Entry 1M1N (X-ray diffraction, 1.16 A resolution); this record covers chains A and B of the 4 polymer chains in the assembly.

== Chain A ==
Molecule: Nitrogenase molybdenum-iron protein alpha chain
Organism: Azotobacter vinelandii
Notes: EC 1.18.6.1
Reference sequence: P07328 (NIFD_AZOVI); residues 2-492 here correspond to UniProt positions 1-491 (UniProt number = residue number - 1)
Sequence (491 residues; numbered 2 to 492; the number before each row is that of its first residue):
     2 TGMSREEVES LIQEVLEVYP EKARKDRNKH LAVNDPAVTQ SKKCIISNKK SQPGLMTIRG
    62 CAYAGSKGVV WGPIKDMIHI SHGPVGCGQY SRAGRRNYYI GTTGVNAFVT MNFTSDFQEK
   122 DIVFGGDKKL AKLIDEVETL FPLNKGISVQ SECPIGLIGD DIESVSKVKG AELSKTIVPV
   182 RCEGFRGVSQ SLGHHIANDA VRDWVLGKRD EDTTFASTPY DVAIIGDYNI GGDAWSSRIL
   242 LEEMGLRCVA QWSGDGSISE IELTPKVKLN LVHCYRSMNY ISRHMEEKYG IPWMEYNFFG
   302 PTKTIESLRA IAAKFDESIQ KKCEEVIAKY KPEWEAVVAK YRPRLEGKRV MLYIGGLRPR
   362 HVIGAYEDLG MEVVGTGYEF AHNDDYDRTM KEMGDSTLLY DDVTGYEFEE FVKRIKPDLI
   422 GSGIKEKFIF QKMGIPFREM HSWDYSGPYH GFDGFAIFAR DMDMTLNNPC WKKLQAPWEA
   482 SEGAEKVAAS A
Not modelled in the structure: 2-3, 481-492
Metal / ion sites: fe(8)-S(7) cluster Fe: C62, C88, C154 (shared with C70(B), C95(B), C153(B) of chain B); fe(7)-mo-S(9)-n cluster Fe near C275 (its only coordinating residue here)
Residues lining bound ligands:
  - fe(7)-mo-S(9)-n cluster (CFN): V70, R96, H195, Y229, I231, C275, R277, S278, I355, G356, G357, L358, R359, P360, F381, M441, H442
  - fe(8)-S(7) cluster (CLF): C62, Y64, P85, V86, G87, C88, Y91, E153, C154, G185
  - 3-hydroxy-3-carboxy-adipic acid (HCA): A65, G95, R96, Q191, G424, I425, K426, E440, H442

== Chain B ==
Molecule: Nitrogenase molybdenum-iron protein beta chain
Organism: Azotobacter vinelandii
Notes: EC 1.18.6.1
Reference sequence: P07329 (NIFK_AZOVI); residues 2-523 here correspond to UniProt positions 1-522 (UniProt number = residue number - 1)
Sequence (522 residues; each row starts with the number of its first residue):
     2 SQQVDKIKAS YPLFLDQDYK DMLAKKRDGF EEKYPQDKID EVFQWTTTKE YQELNFQREA
    62 LTVNPAKACQ PLGAVLCALG FEKTMPYVHG SQGCVAYFRS YFNRHFREPV SCVSDSMTED
   122 AAVFGGQQNM KDGLQNCKAT YKPDMIAVST TCMAEVIGDD LNAFINNSKK EGFIPDEFPV
   182 PFAHTPSFVG SHVTGWDNMF EGIARYFTLK SMDDKVVGSN KKINIVPGFE TYLGNFRVIK
   242 RMLSEMGVGY SLLSDPEEVL DTPADGQFRM YAGGTTQEEM KDAPNALNTV LLQPWHLEKT
   302 KKFVEGTWKH EVPKLNIPMG LDWTDEFLMK VSEISGQPIP ASLTKERGRL VDMMTDSHTW
   362 LHGKRFALWG DPDFVMGLVK FLLELGCEPV HILCHNGNKR WKKAVDAILA ASPYGKNATV
   422 YIGKDLWHLR SLVFTDKPDF MIGNSYGKFI QRDTLHKGKE FEVPLIRIGF PIFDRHHLHR
   482 STTLGYEGAM QILTTLVNSI LERLDEETRG MQATDYNHDL VR
Metal / ion sites: fe(8)-S(7) cluster Fe: C70, C95, C153 (shared with C62(A), C88(A), C154(A) of chain A); Ca2+ site 1: R108, E109 (shared with 2 residues of chain D); Ca2+ site 2: D353, D357 (shared with 2 residues of chain D)
Residues lining bound ligands: fe(8)-S(7) cluster (CLF): C70, P72, S92, G94, C95, Y98, F99, T152, C153, S188

== Chain A / chain B interface ==
Pairs across the interface (196):
  V19(A) with A140(B)
  Y20(A) with T141(B)
  P21(A) with Q136(B); N137(B); A140(B)
  K23(A) with Q129(B); D133(B), salt bridge
  A24(A) with N137(B)
  S52(A) with Q93(B); S117(B)
  P54(A) with S115(B); D116(B); N130(B); G134(B); N137(B), hydrogen bond (backbone-side chain)
  G55(A) with V114(B); S115(B), hydrogen bond (backbone-backbone); G134(B); C138(B); Y142(B)
  L56(A) with N137(B); T141(B); Y142(B), hydrogen bond (backbone-side chain)
  M57(A) with M86(B), hydrophobic; R100(B); C113(B); V114(B), hydrophobic; Y142(B); M271(B), hydrophobic
  T58(A) with Q93(B); R100(B)
  R60(A) with Q93(B); A97(B)
  G61(A) with Q93(B), hydrogen bond (backbone-side chain); G94(B)
  C62(A) with G94(B)
  Y64(A) with Y98(B)
  A65(A) with Y98(B)
  K76(A) with E32(B), salt bridge
  P85(A) with S188(B)
  V86(A) with K68(B); A69(B)
  G87(A) with C70(B)
  Q90(A) with P66(B), hydrogen bond (side chain-backbone); K68(B), hydrogen bond (side chain-backbone); Y102(B); Y447(B)
  Y91(A) with A69(B); C70(B), hydrogen bond (side chain-backbone); L73(B); Y98(B), hydrophobic; F99(B), hydrophobic; Y102(B), hydrophobic
  S92(A) with Y98(B)
  R93(A) with N65(B), hydrogen bond; Y447(B); F450(B)
  G95(A) with R105(B)
  Y99(A) with S11(B)
  T103(A) with I40(B)
  T104(A) with R453(B)
  V106(A) with I40(B); V43(B), hydrophobic; F44(B), hydrophobic
  N107(A) with K34(B); I40(B)
  M112(A) with V64(B), hydrophobic; N65(B); W428(B), hydrophobic
  N113(A) with T63(B); V64(B); N65(B), hydrogen bond (backbone-backbone); P66(B)
  F114(A) with T63(B); V64(B), hydrophobic
  T115(A) with L62(B); T63(B), hydrogen bond (backbone-backbone)
  D117(A) with T63(B); K68(B), salt bridge
  F118(A) with F189(B)
  Q119(A) with K68(B); F189(B)
  E120(A) with F189(B), hydrogen bond (backbone-backbone); V190(B)
  I123(A) with F189(B), hydrophobic
  K130(A) with A61(B)
  K133(A) with E60(B); A61(B)
  L134(A) with A61(B); L62(B), hydrophobic
  E137(A) with R59(B); E60(B), hydrogen bond (side chain-backbone); A61(B), hydrogen bond (side chain-backbone); L62(B), hydrogen bond (side chain-backbone)
  V138(A) with L62(B), hydrophobic
  T140(A) with W46(B)
  L141(A) with Y52(B), hydrogen bond (backbone-side chain); L55(B), hydrophobic; N56(B); R59(B)
  F142(A) with Y52(B); W428(B), hydrophobic
  P143(A) with W46(B)
  L144(A) with Y35(B); V43(B), hydrophobic
  K146(A) with E32(B); E33(B), hydrogen bond (side chain-backbone); Y35(B)
  C154(A) with S92(B); M154(B), hydrophobic
  P155(A) with C153(B)
  L158(A) with M154(B), hydrophobic; V157(B), hydrophobic
  I159(A) with V157(B), hydrophobic
  F186(A) with T119(B); E120(B), hydrogen bond (backbone-backbone); M154(B), hydrophobic
  G188(A) with T119(B)
  V189(A) with Q93(B), hydrogen bond (backbone-side chain)
  R210(A) with E33(B), salt bridge
  G232(A) with S11(B); F15(B)
  G233(A) with F15(B)
  W236(A) with F15(B), hydrophobic; Y20(B); M23(B); L24(B)
  S237(A) with F15(B); Y20(B), hydrogen bond
  R239(A) with M23(B), hydrogen bond; K27(B); F31(B)
  I240(A) with D19(B); Y20(B), hydrophobic; M23(B), hydrogen bond (backbone-side chain)
  E243(A) with K26(B), salt bridge
  R248(A) with F31(B)
  C249(A) with F31(B)
  V250(A) with F31(B)
  Q252(A) with K27(B)
  D256(A) with K27(B), salt bridge
  S258(A) with F31(B); E32(B)
  S260(A) with F31(B), hydrogen bond (side chain-backbone); E32(B), hydrogen bond (side chain-backbone); E33(B)
  E261(A) with K27(B), salt bridge; F31(B); E32(B)
  K330(A) with S2(B)
  E334(A) with S2(B), hydrogen bond; Q3(B), hydrogen bond (side chain-backbone)
  A337(A) with V5(B)
  V338(A) with V5(B)
  K341(A) with V5(B)
  Y342(A) with I8(B)
  G406(A) with Y142(B), hydrogen bond (backbone-side chain)
  Y407(A) with T141(B); Y142(B), hydrogen bond (backbone-side chain)
  E410(A) with F269(B)
  I425(A) with S101(B); N104(B)
  K426(A) with A97(B); R100(B); S101(B); N104(B)
  F429(A) with N104(B); R108(B); E109(B); P110(B)
  I430(A) with P110(B); F269(B), hydrophobic
  K433(A) with E109(B), salt bridge; P110(B); T263(B), hydrogen bond (side chain-backbone); D266(B); G267(B), hydrogen bond (backbone-backbone); Q268(B), hydrogen bond (backbone-backbone)
  M434(A) with G267(B); F269(B)
  G448(A) with A10(B); S11(B), hydrogen bond (backbone-backbone)
  P449(A) with S11(B); F15(B), hydrophobic
  D454(A) with S2(B), hydrogen bond (side chain-backbone); Q3(B), hydrogen bond (backbone-side chain); Y20(B), hydrogen bond
  A457(A) with Q3(B); I8(B)
  I458(A) with Q3(B); I8(B), hydrophobic; K9(B); A10(B), hydrophobic
  L475(A) with A265(B); D266(B); G267(B)
Other interface residues (no listed pair), chain A (110 interface residues in all): Q53, I59, D77, C88, I101, G105, T111, S116, R187, S190, F216, L264, Y331, T405, Q432, R461
Other interface residues (no listed pair), chain B (99 interface residues in all): L14, K39, Q58, A67, S112, M118, A123, K143, I158, P264, H396, D454

== In short ==
Chain A and chain B form an interface of 110 and 99 residues respectively, with 34 hydrogen bonds and 8 salt
bridges. Polar contacts include K23(A)-D133(B), K76(A)-E32(B) and D117(A)-K68(B). Fe(8)-S(7) cluster is bound
between chain A and chain B.
Chain A is Nitrogenase molybdenum-iron protein alpha chain and chain B is Nitrogenase molybdenum-iron protein
beta chain, both from Azotobacter vinelandii; the structure, Nitrogenase MoFe protein from Azotobacter
vinelandii, was determined by X-ray diffraction.
